5J0R - chains A and P of the 4 polymer chains in the assembly; structure by X-ray diffraction, 2.00 A resolution.

Chain A:
Name: DNA polymerase beta
Source organism: Homo sapiens
Notes: EC 2.7.7.7, 4.2.99.-; fragment: DNA Polymerase Beta
UniProtKB: P06746 (DPOLB_HUMAN); residues 1-335 here = UniProt positions 1-335
Chain sequence (335 residues; row label = number of the first residue in the row):
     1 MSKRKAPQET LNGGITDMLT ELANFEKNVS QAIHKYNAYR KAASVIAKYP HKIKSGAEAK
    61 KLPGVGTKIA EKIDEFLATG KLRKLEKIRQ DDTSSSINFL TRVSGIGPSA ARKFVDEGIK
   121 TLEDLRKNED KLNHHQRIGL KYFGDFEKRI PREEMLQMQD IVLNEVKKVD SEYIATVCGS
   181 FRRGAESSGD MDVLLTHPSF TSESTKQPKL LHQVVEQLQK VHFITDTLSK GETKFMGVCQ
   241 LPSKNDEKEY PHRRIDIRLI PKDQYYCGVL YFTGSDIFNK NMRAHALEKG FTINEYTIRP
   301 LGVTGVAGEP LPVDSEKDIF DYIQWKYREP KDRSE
Unresolved in the structure: 1-5, 205-207
Metal / ion sites: Na+ site 1: Ser30, Ser171; Na+ site 2: Lys60, Leu62, Val65 (shared with 1 residue of chain D); Na+ site 3: Thr101, Val103, Ile106 (shared with DG9(P) of chain P); Na+ site 4 near Thr101 (its only coordinating residue here)
Swiss-Prot annotation at these positions:
  - region: Arg183 to Asp192 (DNA-binding)
  - active site: Lys72 (Nucleophile)
  - binding site (K(+)): Lys60, Leu62, Val65, Thr101, Val103, Ile106
  - binding site (Na(+)): Lys60, Leu62, Val65, Thr101, Val103, Ile106
  - binding site (dATP): Arg149, Ser180, Arg183, Gly189, Asp190
  - binding site (dCTP): Arg149, Ser180, Arg183, Gly189, Asp190
  - binding site (dGTP): Arg149, Ser180, Arg183, Gly189, Asp190, Asp192
  - binding site (dTTP): Arg149, Ser180, Arg183, Gly189, Asp190
  - binding site (Mg(2+)): Asp190, Asp192, Asp256
  - modified residue: Lys72 (N6-acetyllysine), Arg83 (Omega-N-methylarginine), Arg152 (Omega-N-methylarginine)
  - cross-link (Glycyl lysine isopeptide (Lys-Gly)): Lys41 (interchain with G-Cter in ubiquitin), Lys61 (interchain with G-Cter in ubiquitin), Lys81 (interchain with G-Cter in ubiquitin)
  - natural variant: Leu22 (L22P: Found in a gastric cancer sample; uncertain significance), Tyr39 (Y39C: Found in a gastric cancer sample; uncertain significance), Gly118 (G118V: Decreased DNA-directed DNA polymerase activity), Arg137 (R137Q: Decreased function in base-excision repair), Arg149 (R149I: Decreased DNA-directed DNA polymerase activity), Asp160 (D160N: Found in a gastric cancer sample; uncertain significance), Cys239 (C239R: Found in a gastric cancer sample; uncertain significance), Lys289 (K289M: Found in a colon cancer sample; uncertain significance), Asn294 (N294D: Found in a gastric cancer sample; uncertain significance), Glu295 (E295K: Found in a gastric cancer sample; uncertain significance)
  - mutagenesis: Phe25 (F25W: No effect on 5'-dRP lyase activity. Decreased ssDNA binding), His34 (H34G: Decreased 5'-dRP lyase activity. Decreased ssDNA binding), Lys35 (K35A: Decreased 5'-dRP lyase activity. Decreased ssDNA binding. Loss of 5'-dRP lyase activity; when associated with A-68 and A-72. Decreased ssDNA binding; when associated with A-68 and A-72 ...), Tyr39 (Y39F: No effect on 5'-dRP lyase activity; Y39Q: Abolishes DNA polymerase and 5'-dRP lyase activity), Lys41 (K41R: Abolishes ubiquitination; when associated with R-61 and R-81), Lys60 (K60A: Decreased 5'-dRP lyase activity. Decreased ssDNA binding), Lys61 (K61R: Abolishes ubiquitination; when associated with R-41 and R-81), Lys68 (K68A: No effect on 5'-dRP lyase activity. Decreased ssDNA binding. Loss of 5'-dRP lyase activity; when associated with A-35 and A-72. Decreased ssDNA binding; when associated with A-35 and A-72 ...), Glu71 (E71Q: No effect on 5'-dRP lyase activity. No effect on structure shown by circular dichroism. No effect on ssDNA binding), Lys72 (K72A: Severely reduced 5'-dRP lyase activity. Does not affect ssDNA binding. Loss of 5'-dRP lyase activity; when associated with A-35 and A-68. Decreased ssDNA binding ...), Glu75 (E75A: Slightly decreased 5'-dRP lyase activity. Decreased ssDNA binding. No effect on structure shown by circular dichroism), Lys81 (K81R: Abolishes ubiquitination; when associated with R-41 and R-61), 5 further mutagenesis entries in UniProt

Chain P:
Molecule: Primer Strand
Sequence (10 nucleotides; row label = number of the first residue in the row):
     1 GCTGATGCGA
Metal / ion sites: Na+: DG9 (shared with Thr101(A), Val103(A), Ile106(A) of chain A)

How chain A and chain P interact:
Contacting residue pairs - 14 pairs, chain A then chain P:
  Val103(A) with DG9(P), phosphate contact
  Ser104(A) with DG9(P), phosphate contact
  Gly105(A) with DC8(P), sugar contact; DG9(P), hydrogen bond to the phosphate
  Ile106(A) with DG9(P), phosphate contact
  Gly107(A) with DC8(P), hydrogen bond to the phosphate
  Pro108(A) with DC8(P), phosphate contact
  Ser109(A) with DG7(P), phosphate contact; DC8(P), hydrogen bond to the phosphate
  Ala110(A) with DC8(P), hydrogen bond to the phosphate
  Lys234(A) with DA10(P), hydrogen bond to the phosphate
  Met236(A) with DA10(P), phosphate contact
  Arg254(A) with DA10(P), salt bridge to the phosphate
  Asp256(A) with DA10(P), phosphate contact
Other interface residues (no listed pair), chain A (14 interface residues in all): His135, Asp190

Summary:
14 residues of chain A and 4 residues of chain P are in contact, with 5 hydrogen bonds and 1 salt bridge.
Polar contacts include Gly105(A)-DG9(P), Gly107(A)-DC8(P) and Ser109(A)-DC8(P).
Chain A is DNA polymerase beta (Homo sapiens) and chain P is Primer Strand; the structure, Binary complex
crystal structure of DNA polymerase Beta with C:A mismatch at the primer terminus, was determined by X-ray
diffraction (same publication as 5J0O, 5J0P, 5J0Q, 5J0S, 5J0T, 5J0U and 16 further entries).
